PDB entry 7CL4 | X-ray diffraction, 2.25 A resolution | chains A and B

== Chain A (and B) ==
Molecule: Kanamycin B dioxygenase
Source organism: Streptomyces kanamyceticus
Notes: EC 1.14.11.37; chain B of this document is another copy of the same molecule, construct and numbering; everything in this record applies to it too
Reference sequence: Q6L732 (KANJ_STRKN); numbering as in UniProt (aligned over 1-285)
Amino-acid sequence (301 residues; row label = number of the first residue in the row; numbers below 1 keep their minus sign (Met-15 is residue -15)):
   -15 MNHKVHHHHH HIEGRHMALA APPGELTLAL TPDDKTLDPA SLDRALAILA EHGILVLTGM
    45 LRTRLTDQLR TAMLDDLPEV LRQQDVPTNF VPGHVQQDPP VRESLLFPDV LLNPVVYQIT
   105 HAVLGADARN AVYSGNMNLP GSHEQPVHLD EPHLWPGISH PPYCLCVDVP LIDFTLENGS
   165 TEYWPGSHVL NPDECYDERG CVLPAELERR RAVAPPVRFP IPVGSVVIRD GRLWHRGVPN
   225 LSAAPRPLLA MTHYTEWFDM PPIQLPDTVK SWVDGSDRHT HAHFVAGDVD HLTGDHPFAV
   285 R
Not modelled in the structure: -15 to 2, 277-285 (chain B: -15 to 0, 284-285)
Differences from the reference sequence: expression tag (-15 to 0)
Ion coordination: Ni2+: His132, Asp134, His219 (together with N-oxalylglycine)
Residues lining bound ligands: N-oxalylglycine (OGA): Asn73, Phe74, Asn120, Gln129, His132, Asp134, Gly163, Thr165, His219, Gly221, Arg230, Leu232

== Interface between chain A and chain B ==
Residue-residue contacts (20; chain A residue first):
  Arg113(A) with Asp243(B), salt bridge
  Leu138(A) with Trp241(B), hydrogen bond (backbone-side chain)
  Trp139(A) with His144(B); Pro145(B); Pro146(B), hydrogen bond (side chain-backbone); Trp241(B), hydrophobic
  Ile142(A) with Pro145(B), hydrophobic
  His144(A) with Trp139(B)
  Pro145(A) with Trp139(B); Ile142(B), hydrophobic
  Pro146(A) with Trp139(B), hydrogen bond (backbone-side chain)
  Trp241(A) with Leu138(B), hydrogen bond (side chain-backbone); Trp139(B), hydrophobic; Trp241(B); Phe242(B), hydrophobic; Asp243(B), hydrogen bond (backbone-backbone)
  Phe242(A) with Trp241(B), hydrophobic
  Asp243(A) with Arg113(B), salt bridge; Trp241(B), hydrogen bond (backbone-backbone); Asp243(B)
Interface residues without a listed pair, chain A (12 interface residues in all): Tyr147, Glu240
Interface residues without a listed pair, chain B (12 interface residues in all): Tyr147, Glu240

== Summary ==
Chain A and chain B each contribute 12 residues to their interface; the contacts include 6 hydrogen bonds and
2 salt bridges. Among the polar pairs are Arg113(A)-Asp243(B), Leu138(A)-Trp241(B) and Trp139(A)-Pro146(B).
Chain A binds N-oxalylglycine. The Ni2+ site is built by His132(A), Asp134(A) and His219(A).
Both chains are Kanamycin B dioxygenase (Streptomyces kanamyceticus). Entry 7CL4 (The crystal structure of
KanJ in complex with N-oxalylglycine) was determined by X-ray diffraction (same publication as 7CL2, 7CL3,
7CL5 and 7CL6).
